2H1V - chain A; structure by X-ray diffraction, 1.20 A resolution.

# Chain A
Name: Ferrochelatase
Organism: Bacillus subtilis
Notes: EC 4.99.1.1
Reference sequence: P32396 (HEMH_BACSU); numbering as in UniProt (aligned over 1-310)
Chain sequence (310 residues; row label = number of the first residue in the row):
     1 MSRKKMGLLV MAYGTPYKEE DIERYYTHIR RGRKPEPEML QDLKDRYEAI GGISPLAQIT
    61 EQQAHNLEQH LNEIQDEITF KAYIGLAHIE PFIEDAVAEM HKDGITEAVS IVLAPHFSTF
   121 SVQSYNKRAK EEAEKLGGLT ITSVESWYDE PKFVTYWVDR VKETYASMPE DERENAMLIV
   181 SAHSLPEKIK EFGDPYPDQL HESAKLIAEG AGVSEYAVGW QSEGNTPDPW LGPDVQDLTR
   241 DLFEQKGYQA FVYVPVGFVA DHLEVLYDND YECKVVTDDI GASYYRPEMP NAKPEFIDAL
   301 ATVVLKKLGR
Not modelled in the structure: 1
Sequence notes: engineered mutation Ala87 (Lys in P32396)
Curated features (UniProtKB/Swiss-Prot):
  - binding site (Fe-coproporphyrin III): Tyr13, Arg30, Arg46, Tyr47, Ser54, Tyr125
  - binding site (N-methylmesoporphyrin): Tyr13, Arg31 to Arg33, His183, Lys188
  - binding site (Mg(2+)): Glu20, Arg46, Asp268, Glu272
  - binding site (Fe(2+)): His183, Glu264

# Summary
From UniProt: 6 Fe-coproporphyrin III-binding residues, 6 N-methylmesoporphyrin-binding residues, 4
Mg2+-binding residues and Fe2+-binding residues His183 and Glu264.
Chain A is Ferrochelatase (Bacillus subtilis); the structure, Crystal structure of the Lys87Ala mutant variant
of Bacillus subtilis ferrochelatase, was determined by X-ray diffraction together with 2H1W and 2HK6 from the
same study.
